PDB entry 7VA8 | X-ray diffraction, 2.85 A resolution | chains A and B

# Chain A (and B)
Protein: UDP-glycosyltransferase 13
Source organism: Mangifera indica
Notes: EC 2.4.1.-; chain B of this document is another copy of the same molecule, construct and numbering; everything in this record applies to it too
UniProt: A0A0M4KE44 (CGT_MANIN); residues 1-470 here = UniProt positions 1-470
Chain sequence (470 residues; each row starts with the number of its first residue):
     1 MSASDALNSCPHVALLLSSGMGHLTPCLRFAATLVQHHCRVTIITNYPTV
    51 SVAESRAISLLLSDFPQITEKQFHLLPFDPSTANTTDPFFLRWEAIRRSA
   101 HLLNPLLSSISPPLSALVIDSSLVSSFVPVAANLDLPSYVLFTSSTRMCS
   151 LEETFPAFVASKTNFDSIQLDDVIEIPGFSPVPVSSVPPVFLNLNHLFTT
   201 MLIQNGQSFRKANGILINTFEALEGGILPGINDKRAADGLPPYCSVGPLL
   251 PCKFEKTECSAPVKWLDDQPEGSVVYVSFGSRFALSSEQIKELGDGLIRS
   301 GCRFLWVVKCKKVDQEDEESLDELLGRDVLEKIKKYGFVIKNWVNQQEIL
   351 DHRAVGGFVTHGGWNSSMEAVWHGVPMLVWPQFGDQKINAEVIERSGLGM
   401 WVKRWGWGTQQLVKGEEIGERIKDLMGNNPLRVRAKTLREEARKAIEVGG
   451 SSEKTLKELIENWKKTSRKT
Not modelled in the structure: 1-8, 465-470 (chain B: 1-8, 162-169, 255-259, 311-314, 465-470)
Ligand contacts: uridine-5'-diphosphate-glucose (UPG): Met21, Gly22, His23, Thr25, Arg29, Thr143, Ser144, Ser278, Phe279, Gly280, Ser281, Arg282, Val307, Trp343, Val344, Gln346, His361, Gly362, Gly363, Trp364, Asn365, Ser366, Glu369, Phe383, Asp385, Gln386

# How chain A and chain B interact
Pairs across the interface (12):
  Cys10(A) - Cys10(B)  hydrophobic
  Gln36(A) - Pro66(B)
  Gln36(A) - Gln67(B)
  His38(A) - Arg40(B)
  His38(A) - Gln67(B)  hydrogen bond (side chain-backbone)
  Arg40(A) - His38(B)
  Asp64(A) - Lys253(B)
  Pro66(A) - Gln36(B)
  Gln67(A) - Gln36(B)
  Gln67(A) - His38(B)  hydrogen bond (backbone-side chain)
  Lys253(A) - Ser63(B)
  Lys253(A) - Asp64(B)  salt bridge
Interface residues without a listed pair, chain A (10 interface residues in all): Ser9, Val35
Interface residues without a listed pair, chain B (11 interface residues in all): Ser9, Val35

# In short
10 residues of chain A and 11 residues of chain B are in contact; the contacts include 2 hydrogen bonds and 1
salt bridge. Polar contacts include Lys253(A)-Asp64(B) and His38(A)-Gln67(B). Chain A binds
uridine-5'-diphosphate-glucose.
Both chains are UDP-glycosyltransferase 13 (Mangifera indica). Entry 7VA8 (Crystal structure of MiCGT) was
determined by X-ray diffraction together with 7VAA from the same study.
